1ZS4 - chains A and D of the 6 polymer chains in the assembly; structure by X-ray diffraction, 1.70 A resolution.

# Chain A (and D)
Protein: Regulatory protein CII
Organism: Enterobacteria phage lambda
Notes: chain D of this document is another copy of the same molecule, construct and numbering; everything in this record applies to it too
UniProt: P03042 (RPC2_LAMBD); numbering as in UniProt (aligned over 4-82)
Amino-acid sequence (83 residues; each row starts with the number of its first residue; numbering starts at 0):
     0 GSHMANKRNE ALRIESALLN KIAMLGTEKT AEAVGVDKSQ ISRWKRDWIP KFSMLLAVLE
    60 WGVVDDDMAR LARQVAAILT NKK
Not modelled in the structure: 82 (chain D: 0-6, 80-82)
Construct notes: cloning artifact (0-3)
UniProt features mapped onto this chain:
  - DNA-binding region: Thr26 to Arg45 (H-T-H motif)

# How chain A and chain D interact
Contacting residue pairs (6):
  Ile77(A) with Met67(D), hydrophobic
  Leu78(A) with Ala71(D)
  Thr79(A) with Ala71(D)
  Asn80(A) with Ala68(D), hydrogen bond (side chain-backbone); Ala71(D); Arg72(D), hydrogen bond (side chain-backbone)
Interface residues without a listed pair, chain D (7 interface residues in all): Leu70, Val74, Ala75

# Overview
4 residues of chain A face 7 of chain D across their interface, with 2 hydrogen bonds. Polar pairs include
Asn80(A)-Ala68(D) and Asn80(A)-Arg72(D).
Chain A and chain D are both Regulatory protein CII (Enterobacteria phage lambda); the structure, Structure of
bacteriophage lambda cII protein in complex with DNA, was determined by X-ray diffraction (same publication as
1ZPQ).
